8YON - chains C and D of the 6 polymer chains in the assembly; structure by electron microscopy, 6.73 A resolution (low resolution: residue-level contacts below are approximate; hydrogen-bond / salt-bridge calls are withheld).

[Chain C (and D)]
Name: DNA topoisomerase (ATP-hydrolyzing)
Source organism: Enterobacteria phage T6
Notes: EC 5.6.2.2; chain D of this document is another copy of the same molecule, construct and numbering; everything in this record applies to it too
Reference sequence: A0A346FJ89 (A0A346FJ89_BPT6); residue numbers follow UniProt; this construct covers 1-605
Sequence (611 residues; numbered 1 to 611; the number before each row is that of its first residue):
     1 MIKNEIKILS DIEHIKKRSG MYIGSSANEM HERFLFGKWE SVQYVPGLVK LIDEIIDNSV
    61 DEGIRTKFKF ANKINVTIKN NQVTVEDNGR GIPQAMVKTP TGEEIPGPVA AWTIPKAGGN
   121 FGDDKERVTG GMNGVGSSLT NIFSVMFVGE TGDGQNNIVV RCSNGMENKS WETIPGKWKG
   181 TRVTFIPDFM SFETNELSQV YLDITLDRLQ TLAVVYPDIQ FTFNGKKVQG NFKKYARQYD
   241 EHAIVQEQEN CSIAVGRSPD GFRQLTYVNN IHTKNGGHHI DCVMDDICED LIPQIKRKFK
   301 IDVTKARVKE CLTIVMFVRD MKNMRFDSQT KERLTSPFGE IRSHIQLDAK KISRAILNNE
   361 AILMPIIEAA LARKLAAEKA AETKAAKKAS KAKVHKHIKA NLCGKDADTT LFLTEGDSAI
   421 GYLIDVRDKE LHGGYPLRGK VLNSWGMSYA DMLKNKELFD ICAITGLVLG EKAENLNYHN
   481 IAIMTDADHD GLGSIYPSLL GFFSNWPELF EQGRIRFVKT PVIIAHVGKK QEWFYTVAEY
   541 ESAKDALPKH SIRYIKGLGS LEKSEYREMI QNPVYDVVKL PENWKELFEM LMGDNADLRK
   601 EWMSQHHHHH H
Not modelled in the structure: 606-611
Sequence notes: expression tag (606-611)
Residues lining bound ligands: AMP-PNP (ANP; phosphoaminophosphonic acid-adenylate ester): Glu54, Ile55, Asn58, Ser59, Glu62, Asp87, Ile92, Ala111, Trp112, Ala117, Gly118, Gly119, Asn120, Gly131, Met132, Asn133, Gly134, Val135, Gly136, Ser137, Ser138, Thr181, Val183, Gln329, Lys331

[Interface between chain C and chain D]
Residue-residue contacts (107; chain C residue first):
  Met1(C) - Arg90(D)
  Ile2(C) - Glu126(D)
  Lys3(C) - Gly122(D)
  Asn4(C) - Arg65(D)
  Asn4(C) - Arg90(D)
  Asn4(C) - Pro93(D)
  Glu5(C) - Gly118(D)
  Glu5(C) - Gly119(D)
  Ile6(C) - Val97(D)
  Ile6(C) - Gly107(D)
  Ile6(C) - Ala117(D)
  Ile6(C) - Gly118(D)
  Lys7(C) - Lys116(D)
  Lys7(C) - Ala117(D)
  Lys7(C) - Gly118(D)
  Lys7(C) - Phe121(D)
  Ile8(C) - Lys98(D)
  Ile8(C) - Thr99(D)
  Ile8(C) - Pro100(D)
  Ile8(C) - Lys116(D)
  Ile8(C) - Ala117(D)
  Leu9(C) - Lys116(D)
  Asp11(C) - Lys116(D)
  His14(C) - Lys116(D)
  His14(C) - Asn133(D)
  Lys17(C) - Phe121(D)
  Arg18(C) - Asn120(D)
  Arg18(C) - Phe121(D)
  Arg18(C) - Arg127(D)
  Arg18(C) - Met132(D)
  Gly20(C) - Phe326(D)
  Gly20(C) - Asp327(D)
  Met21(C) - Tyr22(D)
  Met21(C) - Asn133(D)
  Met21(C) - Phe326(D)
  Met21(C) - Asp327(D)
  Met21(C) - Gln329(D)
  Tyr22(C) - Tyr22(D)
  Gly24(C) - Asp327(D)
  Ser25(C) - Asp327(D)
  Ser25(C) - Thr335(D)
  Glu29(C) - His278(D)
  Arg65(C) - Met1(D)
  Arg65(C) - Ile2(D)
  Arg65(C) - Lys3(D)
  Arg65(C) - Asn4(D)
  Thr66(C) - Met1(D)
  Lys67(C) - Met1(D)
  Lys67(C) - Ile2(D)
  Arg90(C) - Asn4(D)
  Pro93(C) - Asn4(D)
  Val97(C) - Ile6(D)
  Lys98(C) - Ile8(D)
  Thr99(C) - Ile8(D)
  Pro100(C) - Ile8(D)
  Gly107(C) - Ile6(D)
  Ala111(C) - Ile6(D)
  Ile114(C) - Ile8(D)
  Lys116(C) - Lys7(D)
  Lys116(C) - Ile8(D)
  Lys116(C) - Leu9(D)
  Lys116(C) - His14(D)
  Ala117(C) - Ile6(D)
  Ala117(C) - Lys7(D)
  Ala117(C) - Ile8(D)
  Gly118(C) - Glu5(D)
  Gly118(C) - Ile6(D)
  Gly118(C) - Lys7(D)
  Gly119(C) - Lys3(D)
  Gly119(C) - Asn4(D)
  Gly119(C) - Glu5(D)
  Asn120(C) - Arg18(D)
  Phe121(C) - Lys7(D)
  Phe121(C) - Leu9(D)
  Phe121(C) - Lys17(D)
  Gly122(C) - Lys17(D)
  Arg127(C) - Arg18(D)
  Met132(C) - Arg18(D)
  Asn133(C) - His14(D)
  Asn133(C) - Arg18(D)
  Asn133(C) - Met21(D)
  Val135(C) - His14(D)
  His278(C) - Ala27(D)
  His278(C) - Glu29(D)
  Phe326(C) - Gly20(D)
  Phe326(C) - Met21(D)
  Asp327(C) - Gly20(D)
  Asp327(C) - Met21(D)
  Asp327(C) - Gly24(D)
  Ser328(C) - Ser328(D)
  Arg333(C) - Asn275(D)
  Thr335(C) - Ser25(D)
  Thr335(C) - Ser26(D)
  Thr335(C) - Ala27(D)
  Pro337(C) - Ala27(D)
  Pro337(C) - Glu193(D)
  Phe338(C) - Asn28(D)
  Glu368(C) - Lys379(D)
  Arg373(C) - Ala369(D)
  Arg373(C) - Ala372(D)
  Arg373(C) - Arg373(D)
  Ala376(C) - Glu368(D)
  Ala376(C) - Leu371(D)
  Ala376(C) - Ala372(D)
  Ala380(C) - Glu368(D)
  Ala450(C) - Lys300(D)
  Leu453(C) - Lys300(D)
Other interface residues (no listed pair), chain C (70 interface residues in all): Ala27, Ile92, Ala110, Pro115, Glu126, Glu193, Pro259, Asp260, Gly261, Arg307, Gln329, Ser336, Ala372, Lys379
Other interface residues (no listed pair), chain D (67 interface residues in all): Ser10, Asp11, Ile114, Val135, Pro259, Asp260, Thr304, Arg307, Glu332, Pro337, Leu375, Ala380

[Overview]
The interface between chain C and chain D involves 70 residues on one side and 67 on the other. Chain C binds
AMP-PNP.
Both chains are DNA topoisomerase (ATP-hydrolyzing) (Enterobacteria phage T6). Entry 8YON (structure of phage
T6 full-length topoisomerase II bound with DNA) was determined by electron microscopy (same publication as
8YLU, 8YO3, 8YO4, 8YO5, 8YO7 and 8YOD).
